8WA0 - chains B and S of the 22 polymer chains in the assembly; structure by electron microscopy, 2.70 A resolution.

[Chain B]
Protein: DNA-directed RNA polymerase subunit beta
Organism: Nicotiana tabacum
UniProt: P06271 (RPOB_TOBAC); residue numbers follow UniProt; this construct covers 1-1070
Chain sequence (1070 residues; numbered 1 to 1070; the number before each row is that of its first residue):
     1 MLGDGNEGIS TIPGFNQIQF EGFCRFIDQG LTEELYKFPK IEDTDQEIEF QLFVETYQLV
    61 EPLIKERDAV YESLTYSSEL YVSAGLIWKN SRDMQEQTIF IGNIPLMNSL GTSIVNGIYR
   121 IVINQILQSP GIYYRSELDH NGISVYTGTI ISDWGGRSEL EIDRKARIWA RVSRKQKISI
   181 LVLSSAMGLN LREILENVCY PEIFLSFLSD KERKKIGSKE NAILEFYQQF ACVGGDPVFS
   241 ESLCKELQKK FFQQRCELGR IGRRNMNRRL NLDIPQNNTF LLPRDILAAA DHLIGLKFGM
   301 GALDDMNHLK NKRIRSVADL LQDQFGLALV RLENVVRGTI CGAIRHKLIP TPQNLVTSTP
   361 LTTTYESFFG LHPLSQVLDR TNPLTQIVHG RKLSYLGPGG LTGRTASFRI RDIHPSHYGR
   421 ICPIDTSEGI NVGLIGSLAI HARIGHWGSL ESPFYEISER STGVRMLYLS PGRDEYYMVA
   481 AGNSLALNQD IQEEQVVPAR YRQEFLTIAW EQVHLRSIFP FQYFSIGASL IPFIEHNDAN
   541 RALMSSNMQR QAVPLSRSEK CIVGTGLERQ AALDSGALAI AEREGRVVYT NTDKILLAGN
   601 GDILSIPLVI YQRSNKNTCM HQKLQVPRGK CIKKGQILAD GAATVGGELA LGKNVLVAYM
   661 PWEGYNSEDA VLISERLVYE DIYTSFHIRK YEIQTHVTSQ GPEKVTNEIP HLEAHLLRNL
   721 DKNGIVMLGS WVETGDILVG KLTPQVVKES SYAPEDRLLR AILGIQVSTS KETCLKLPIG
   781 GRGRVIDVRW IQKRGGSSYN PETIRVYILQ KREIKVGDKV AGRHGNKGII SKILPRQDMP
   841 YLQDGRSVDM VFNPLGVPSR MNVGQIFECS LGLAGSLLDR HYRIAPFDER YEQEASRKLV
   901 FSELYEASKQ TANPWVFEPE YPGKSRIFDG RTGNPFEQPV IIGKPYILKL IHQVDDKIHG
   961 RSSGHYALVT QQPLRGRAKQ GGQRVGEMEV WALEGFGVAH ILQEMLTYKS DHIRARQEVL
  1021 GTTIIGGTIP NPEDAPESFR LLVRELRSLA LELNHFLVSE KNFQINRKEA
Unresolved in the structure: 1-5, 209-250, 696-713, 741-771, 1070
Metal / ion sites: Zn2+: Glu535, His536, Asp888, Glu889, Ser896

[Chain S]
Molecule: 20-nt RNA strand
Sequence (20 nucleotides; each row starts with the number of its first residue; numbers below 1 keep their minus sign (A-20 is residue -20)):
   -20 ACAGAUGUCC UCGAGAGGUA
Unresolved in the structure: -20 to -10
Metal / ion sites: Mg2+: A-1 (shared with 3 residues of chain C)

[How chain B and chain S interact]
Pairs across the interface - 8 pairs, chain B then chain S:
  Gln376(B) - A-5(S)  phosphate contact
  Gln376(B) - G-4(S)  sugar contact
  Gln551(B) - U-2(S)  hydrogen bond to the phosphate
  Lys819(B) - U-2(S)  phosphate contact
  Lys819(B) - A-1(S)  salt bridge to the phosphate
  Lys827(B) - A-1(S)  salt bridge to the phosphate
  His952(B) - U-2(S)  sugar contact
  Lys979(B) - C-9(S)  salt bridge to the phosphate
Interface residues without a listed pair, chain B (11 interface residues in all): Pro373, Asp379, Lys392, Asn547, Arg550
Interface residues without a listed pair, chain S (6 interface residues in all): G-3

[Summary]
Chain B and chain S form an interface of 11 and 6 residues respectively, with 1 hydrogen bond and 3 salt
bridges. Polar contacts include Gln551(B)-U-2(S), Lys819(B)-A-1(S) and Lys827(B)-A-1(S). Glu535(B), His536(B),
Asp888(B), Glu889(B) and Ser896(B) form the Zn2+ site.
Here chain B is DNA-directed RNA polymerase subunit beta (Nicotiana tabacum) and chain S is a 20-nt RNA
strand. Entry 8WA0 (The cryo-EM structure of the Nicotiana tabacum PEP-PAP-TEC1) was determined by electron
microscopy, deposited together with 8W9Z and 8WA1.
